PDB entry 5VJS | X-ray diffraction, 2.00 A resolution | chain A

== Chain A ==
Name: Reaction Center Maquette
Organism: synthetic construct
Amino-acid sequence (196 residues; numbered 1 to 196; the number before each row is that of its first residue):
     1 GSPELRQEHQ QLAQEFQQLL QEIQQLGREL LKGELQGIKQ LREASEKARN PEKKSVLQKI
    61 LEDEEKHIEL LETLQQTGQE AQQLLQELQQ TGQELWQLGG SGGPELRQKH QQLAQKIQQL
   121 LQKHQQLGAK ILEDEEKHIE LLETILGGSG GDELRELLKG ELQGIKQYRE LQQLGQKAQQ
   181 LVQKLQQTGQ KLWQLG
Metal / ion sites: heme Fe: His-9, His-110; Zn2+ site 1: Glu-34, Glu-64, His-67, Glu-135; Zn2+ site 2: Asp-63, Asp-134, His-138; Zn ion near His-124 (its only coordinating residue here)
Small-molecule neighbours:
  - 9D7 ([4-(15-phenylporphyrin-5-yl-kappa~4~N~21~,N~22~,N~23~,N~24~)benzoato(2-)]zinc): Leu-20, Ile-23, Gln-24, Gly-27, Arg-28, Leu-30, Leu-71, Leu-74, Gln-75, Gly-78, Leu-121, Gln-122, His-124, Gln-125, Gly-128, Leu-171, Gln-172, Gly-175, Gln-176, Ala-178, Gln-179
  - heme (HEM): Arg-6, His-9, Gln-10, Ala-13, Phe-16, Leu-85, Leu-88, Gln-89, Gly-92, Gln-93, Leu-95, Trp-96, His-110, Gln-111, Ala-114, Leu-185, Gln-186, Gly-189, Gln-190, Leu-192, Trp-193

== In short ==
Chain A binds heme and compound 9D7. His-9 and His-110 form the heme Fe site. Glu-34, Glu-64, His-67 and
Glu-135 coordinate Zn2+ site 1.
Chain A is Reaction Center Maquette (synthetic construct); the structure, De Novo Photosynthetic Reaction
Center Protein Equipped with Heme B, a synthetic Zn porphyrin, and Zn(II) ..., was determined by X-ray
diffraction (same publication as 5VJT and 5VJU).
